Entry 3C0W (X-ray diffraction, 2.20 A resolution); this record covers chains C and A of the 4 polymer chains in the assembly.

== Chain C ==
Molecule: 15-nt DNA strand
Sequence (15 nucleotides; numbered 2 to 16; the number before each row is that of its first residue):
     2 GTATTACCCTGTTAT
Metal / ion sites: Ca2+: DT16 (shared with 1 residue of chain B)

== Chain A ==
Name: Intron-encoded endonuclease I-SceI
Source organism: Saccharomyces cerevisiae
Notes: EC 3.1.-.-
Reference sequence: P03882 (SCE1_YEAST); residue numbers follow UniProt; this construct covers 1-235
Sequence (235 residues; numbered 1 to 235; the number before each row is that of its first residue):
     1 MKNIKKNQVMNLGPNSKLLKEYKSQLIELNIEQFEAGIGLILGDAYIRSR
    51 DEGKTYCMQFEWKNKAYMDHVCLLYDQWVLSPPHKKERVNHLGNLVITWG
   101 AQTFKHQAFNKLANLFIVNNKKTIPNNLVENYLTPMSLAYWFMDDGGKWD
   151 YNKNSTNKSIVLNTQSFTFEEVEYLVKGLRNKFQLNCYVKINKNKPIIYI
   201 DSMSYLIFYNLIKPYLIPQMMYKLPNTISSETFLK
Unresolved in the structure: 1-2, 226-235
Metal / ion sites: Ca2+ site 1: Gly-43, Asp-145 (shared with 1 residue of chain B); Ca2+ site 2: Asp-44, Asp-144 (shared with 1 residue of chain B; 1 residue of chain D); Na+: Asp-44, Asp-145 (shared with 2 residues of chain B; 1 residue of chain D)
From the paper describing this entry:
  - Ca2+ coordination: Gly-43, Asp-44, Asp-144, Asp-145
  - Na+ coordination: Asp-44, Asp-145
  - catalytic residues: Asp-145
  - conformationally variable residues (loop rearrangement, side-chain flip): Asp-44, Phe-116 to Thr-123, Asp-145
  - binding site for the 9-nt DNA strand: Lys-223
  - mutagenesis - K223A: decreased catalytic activity (citing earlier work)

== How chain C and chain A interact ==
Residue-residue contacts (31):
  DA4(C) / Asn-15(A)  base contact
  DT5(C) / Asn-15(A)  base contact
  DT5(C) / Lys-20(A)  phosphate contact
  DT6(C) / Pro-14(A)  base contact
  DT6(C) / Lys-20(A)  salt bridge to the phosphate
  DT6(C) / Lys-105(A)  salt bridge to the phosphate
  DA7(C) / Pro-14(A)  sugar contact
  DA7(C) / Lys-23(A)  salt bridge to the phosphate
  DA7(C) / Arg-50(A)  base contact
  DA7(C) / Leu-80(A)  phosphate contact
  DA7(C) / Phe-104(A)  phosphate contact
  DA7(C) / Lys-105(A)  hydrogen bond to the phosphate
  DC8(C) / Leu-80(A)  phosphate contact
  DC8(C) / Ser-81(A)  hydrogen bond to the phosphate
  DC8(C) / Gln-102(A)  hydrogen bond to the phosphate
  DC9(C) / Gln-59(A)  hydrogen bond to the base
  DC9(C) / His-84(A)  salt bridge to the phosphate
  DC9(C) / Gln-102(A)  base contact
  DC10(C) / Lys-86(A)  base contact
  DT11(C) / Lys-86(A)  hydrogen bond to the base
  DT11(C) / Arg-88(A)  base contact
  DG12(C) / Arg-88(A)  hydrogen bond to the base
  DT13(C) / Arg-88(A)  base contact
  DA15(C) / Gln-165(A)  phosphate contact
  DA15(C) / Ser-166(A)  hydrogen bond to the phosphate
  DA15(C) / Lys-195(A)  phosphate contact
  DT16(C) / Asp-145(A)  phosphate contact
  DT16(C) / Asn-163(A)  phosphate contact
  DT16(C) / Gln-165(A)  sugar contact
  DT16(C) / Ser-166(A)  hydrogen bond to the phosphate
  DT16(C) / Lys-193(A)  hydrogen bond to the base
Other interface residues (no listed pair), chain A (22 interface residues in all): Leu-19, Glu-61

== Overview ==
12 residues of chain C and 22 residues of chain A are in contact; the contacts include 9 hydrogen bonds and 4
salt bridges. Polar pairs include DC9(C)/Gln-59(A), DT11(C)/Lys-86(A) and DG12(C)/Arg-88(A). Asp-44(A) and
Asp-144(A) form the Ca2+ site 2. From the paper: the catalytic residue Asp-145(A); K223A of chain A reduces
catalytic activity.
Here chain C is a 15-nt DNA strand and chain A is Intron-encoded endonuclease I-SceI (Saccharomyces
cerevisiae). Entry 3C0W (I-SceI in complex with a bottom nicked DNA substrate) was determined by X-ray
diffraction (same publication as 3C0X).
